PDB entry 9DFU | X-ray diffraction, 2.30 A resolution | chain A

Chain A:
Name: Radical SAM core domain-containing protein
From: Trichoderma virens
UniProtKB: G9N0G3 (G9N0G3_HYPVG); numbering as in UniProt (aligned over 31-328)
Chain sequence (321 residues; numbered 8 to 328; the number before each row is that of its first residue):
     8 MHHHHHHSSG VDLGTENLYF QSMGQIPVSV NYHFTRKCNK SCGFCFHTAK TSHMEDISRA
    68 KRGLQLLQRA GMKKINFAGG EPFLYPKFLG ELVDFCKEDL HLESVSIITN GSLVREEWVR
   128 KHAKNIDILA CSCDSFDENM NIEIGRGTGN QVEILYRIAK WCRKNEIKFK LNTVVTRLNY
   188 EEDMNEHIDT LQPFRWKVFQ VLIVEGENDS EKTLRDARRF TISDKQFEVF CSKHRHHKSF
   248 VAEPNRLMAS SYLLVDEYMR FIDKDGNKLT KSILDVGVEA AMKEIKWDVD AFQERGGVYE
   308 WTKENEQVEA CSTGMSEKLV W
Disordered / not traced: 8-31, 312-328
Construct notes: initiating methionine (8); expression tag (9-30); engineered mutation His40 (Phe in G9N0G3)
Metal / ion sites: 4Fe-4S cluster Fe: Cys45, Cys49, Cys52 (together with S-adenosylmethionine)
Small-molecule neighbours:
  - CTP (cytidine-5'-triphosphate): Ser36, Asn38, His40, Phe53, Lys81, Asn83, Ala85, Ser113, Ile115, Lys177, Asn179, Arg202, Lys204, Phe206, Leu209, Glu250, Met255, Ala256, Tyr259, Leu261, Lys271, Arg302, Gly304, Tyr306
  - S-adenosylmethionine (SAM): Phe51, Cys52, Phe53, His54, Gly86, Gly87, Glu88, Pro89, Ile115, Thr116, Asn117, Ser139, Asp141, Arg153, Asn179, Val181, Phe206, Gln207, Val208, Leu209, Asn215, Met255
  - 4Fe-4S cluster (SF4): Cys45, Lys47, Cys49, Cys52, His54, Gly86, Gly87, Asn117, Arg153, Arg222

In short:
Bound to chain A: CTP, 4Fe-4S cluster and S-adenosylmethionine. The 4Fe-4S cluster Fe site is built by Cys45,
Cys49 and Cys52.
Chain A is Radical SAM core domain-containing protein (Trichoderma virens); the structure, X-ray crystal
structure of the second Viperin-like enzyme from T. virens variant F40H with bound CTP ..., was determined by
X-ray diffraction, deposited together with 9DFN, 9DFW and 9DGW.
